PDB entry 2VBO | X-ray diffraction, 1.80 A resolution | chains B and E of the 4 polymer chains in the assembly

== Chain B ==
Name: DNA endonuclease I-crei
Source organism: Chlamydomonas reinhardtii
Notes: EC 3.1.-.-
UniProt: P05725 (DNE1_CHLRE); residue numbers follow UniProt; this construct covers 1-153
Chain sequence (153 residues; row label = number of the first residue in the row):
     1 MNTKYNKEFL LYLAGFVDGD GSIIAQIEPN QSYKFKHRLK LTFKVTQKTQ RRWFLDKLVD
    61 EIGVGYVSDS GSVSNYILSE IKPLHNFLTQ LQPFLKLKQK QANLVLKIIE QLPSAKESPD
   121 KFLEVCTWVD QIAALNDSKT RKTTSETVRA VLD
Not modelled in the structure: 1
Differences from the reference sequence: conflict Glu28 (Lys in P05725), Arg38 (Gln in P05725), Lys40 (Ser in P05725), Thr42 (Ala in P05725), Lys44 (Gln in P05725), Ser68 (Arg in P05725), Ser70 (Arg in P05725), Asn75 (Asp in P05725), Glu110 (Trp in P05725), Gln111 (Arg in P05725)
Ion coordination: Ca2+ site 1: Gly19 (shared with 1 residue of chain A; 1 residue of chain C; DA15(E) of chain E); Ca2+ site 2: Asp20 (shared with 1 residue of chain A; 1 residue of chain C; DA14(E) of chain E); Ca2+ site 3: Ala134, Asn136
Swiss-Prot annotation at these positions:
  - region: Ser138 to Thr143 (Interaction with DNA)
  - binding site (Mg(2+)): Gly19, Asp20
  - mutagenesis: Asp20 (D20A/L/N: Loss of catalytic activity. Reduced affinity for DNA), Gln26 (Q26A/C: Alters the specificity of the endonuclease), Tyr33 (Y33C/H/R: Alters the specificity of the endonuclease), Gln47 (Q47A/E/M: Loss of catalytic activity; Q47N: Strongly reduced affinity for DNA. No effect on catalytic activity), Lys98 (K98A: Strongly reduced affinity for DNA. Increased catalytic activity; K98R: Strongly reduced affinity for DNA. No effect on catalytic activity), Ser138 (S138A: Reduced affinity for DNA. No effect on catalytic activity. Reduced cleavage; when associated with M-139), Lys139 (K139M: Reduced affinity for DNA. No effect on catalytic activity. Reduced cleavage; when associated with A-138), Lys142 (K142G: Reduced affinity for DNA. No effect on catalytic activity. Reduced cleavage; when associated with G-143), Thr143 (T143G: Reduced affinity for DNA. No effect on catalytic activity. Reduced cleavage; when associated with G-142)

== Chain E ==
Molecule: 24-nt DNA strand
Sequence (24 nucleotides; each row starts with the number of its first residue):
     1 TCTGCCTTTT TTGAAGGATC CTAA
Ion coordination: Ca2+ site 1: DA14 (shared with 1 residue of chain A; Asp20(B) of chain B; 1 residue of chain C); Ca2+ site 2: DA15 (shared with 1 residue of chain A; Gly19(B) of chain B; 1 residue of chain C)

== Interface between chain B and chain E ==
Pairs across the interface (40; chain B residue first):
  Gly19(B) with DA15(E), phosphate contact
  Asp20(B) with DA14(E), phosphate contact; DA15(E), phosphate contact
  Gly21(B) with DA15(E), sugar contact; DG16(E), phosphate contact
  Ser22(B) with DA15(E), sugar contact; DG16(E), hydrogen bond to the phosphate
  Ile24(B) with DG16(E), base contact; DG17(E), phosphate contact
  Gln26(B) with DG17(E), sugar contact; DA18(E), hydrogen bond to the base; DT19(E), base contact
  Glu28(B) with DT19(E), base contact; DC20(E), hydrogen bond to the base
  Arg38(B) with DC20(E), base contact
  Lys40(B) with DT19(E), base contact
  Lys44(B) with DG16(E), hydrogen bond to the base; DG17(E), base contact
  Thr46(B) with DA14(E), sugar contact; DA15(E), base contact
  Gln47(B) with DA14(E), hydrogen bond to the phosphate
  Lys48(B) with DG13(E), salt bridge to the phosphate; DA14(E), hydrogen bond to the phosphate
  Arg51(B) with DA14(E), salt bridge to the phosphate
  Val73(B) with DA14(E), base contact
  Lys98(B) with DG16(E), salt bridge to the phosphate
  Ala133(B) with DG17(E), phosphate contact
  Asn136(B) with DG16(E), phosphate contact; DG17(E), hydrogen bond to the phosphate
  Asp137(B) with DG16(E), hydrogen bond to the phosphate
  Ser138(B) with DG16(E), phosphate contact; DG17(E), hydrogen bond to the phosphate
  Thr140(B) with DG16(E), base contact; DG17(E), sugar contact; DA18(E), sugar contact
  Arg141(B) with DG17(E), phosphate contact; DA18(E), phosphate contact
  Lys142(B) with DA18(E), hydrogen bond to the phosphate; DT19(E), salt bridge to the phosphate
  Thr143(B) with DA18(E), hydrogen bond to the phosphate
Interface residues without a listed pair, chain B (27 interface residues in all): Ile23, Ala25, Ile27
Interface residues without a listed pair, chain E (9 interface residues in all): DC21

== In short ==
The interface between chain B and chain E involves 27 residues on one side and 9 on the other, with 11
hydrogen bonds and 4 salt bridges. Among the polar pairs are Gln26(B)-DA18(E), Glu28(B)-DC20(E) and
Lys44(B)-DG16(E).
Here chain B is DNA endonuclease I-crei (Chlamydomonas reinhardtii) and chain E is a 24-nt DNA strand. Entry
2VBO (Molecular basis of human XPC gene recognition and cleavage by engineered homing endonuclease
heterodimers) was determined by X-ray diffraction (same publication as 2VBJ, 2VBL and 2VBN).
